Entry 5L5Z (X-ray diffraction, 2.70 A resolution); this record covers chains R and S of the 28 polymer chains in the assembly.

== Chain R ==
Name: Proteasome subunit alpha type-5
Organism: Saccharomyces cerevisiae (strain ATCC 204508 / S288c)
Notes: EC 3.4.25.1
UniProt: P32379 (PSA5_YEAST); residues -7 to 252 here correspond to UniProt positions 1-260 (UniProt number = residue number + 8)
Sequence (260 residues; each row starts with the number of its first residue; numbers below 1 keep their minus sign (Met-7 is residue -7)):
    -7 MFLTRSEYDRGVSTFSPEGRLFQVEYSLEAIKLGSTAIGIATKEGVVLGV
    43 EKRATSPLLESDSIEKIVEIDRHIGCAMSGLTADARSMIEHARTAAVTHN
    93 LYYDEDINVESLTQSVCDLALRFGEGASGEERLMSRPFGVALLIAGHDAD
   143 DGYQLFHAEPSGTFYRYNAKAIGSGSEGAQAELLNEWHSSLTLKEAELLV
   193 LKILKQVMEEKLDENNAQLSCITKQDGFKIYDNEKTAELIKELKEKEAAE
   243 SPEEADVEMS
Not modelled in the structure: -7 to 0, 118-124, 243-252

== Chain S ==
Name: Proteasome subunit alpha type-6
Organism: Saccharomyces cerevisiae (strain ATCC 204508 / S288c)
Notes: EC 3.4.25.1
UniProt: P40302 (PSA6_YEAST); residues 0-233 here correspond to UniProt positions 1-234 (UniProt number = residue number + 1)
Sequence (234 residues; numbered 0 to 233; the number before each row is that of its first residue; numbering starts at 0):
     0 MFRNNYDGDTVTFSPTGRLFQVEYALEAIKQGSVTVGLRSNTHAVLVALK
    50 RNADELSSYQKKIIKCDEHMGLSLAGLAPDARVLSNYLRQQCNYSSLVFN
   100 RKLAVERAGHLLCDKAQKNTQSYGGRPYGVGLLIIGYDKSGAHLLEFQPS
   150 GNVTELYGTAIGARSQGAKTYLERTLDTFIKIDGNPDELIKAGVEAISQS
   200 LRDESLTVDNLSIAIVGKDTPFTIYDGEAVAKYI
Not modelled in the structure: 0-2
Swiss-Prot annotation at these positions:
  - modified residue: Ser13 (Phosphoserine)
  - cross-link: Lys190 (Glycyl lysine isopeptide (Lys-Gly) (interchain with G-Cter in ubiquitin))

== How chain R and chain S interact ==
Residue-residue contacts (46):
  Arg2(R) - Gly7(S)
  Gly3(R) - Gly7(S)
  Ser5(R) - Arg125(S)
  Thr6(R) - Gly7(S)
  Thr6(R) - Gln20(S)
  Phe7(R) - Gln20(S)  hydrogen bond (backbone-side chain)
  Phe7(R) - Tyr23(S)
  Phe7(R) - Ala24(S)  hydrophobic
  Phe7(R) - Leu76(S)  hydrophobic
  Phe7(R) - Arg125(S)
  Phe7(R) - Pro126(S)
  Phe7(R) - Gly128(S)
  Ser8(R) - Tyr23(S)
  Pro9(R) - Tyr23(S)  hydrophobic
  Pro9(R) - Glu26(S)
  Glu10(R) - Glu26(S)
  Glu10(R) - Gln30(S)
  Gly11(R) - Tyr23(S)
  Gly11(R) - Ala27(S)
  Leu13(R) - Arg125(S)
  Gln106(R) - Arg81(S)  hydrogen bond
  Asp110(R) - Arg81(S)  salt bridge
  Leu113(R) - Pro78(S)  hydrophobic
  Leu113(R) - Asp79(S)
  Leu113(R) - Arg125(S)
  Ser153(R) - Pro78(S)
  Gly154(R) - Pro78(S)
  Thr155(R) - Gln59(S)
  Phe156(R) - Gln59(S)
  Tyr157(R) - Arg50(S)  hydrogen bond (side chain-backbone)
  Tyr157(R) - Ala52(S)
  Tyr157(R) - Ser56(S)
  Tyr157(R) - Ser57(S)
  Tyr157(R) - Gln59(S)
  Arg158(R) - Ser56(S)
  Arg158(R) - Ser57(S)  hydrogen bond (backbone-backbone)
  Tyr159(R) - Ala52(S)
  Tyr159(R) - Asp53(S)
  Tyr159(R) - Leu55(S)
  Tyr159(R) - Ser56(S)
  Asn160(R) - Leu55(S)  hydrogen bond (backbone-backbone)
  Ala161(R) - Leu55(S)
  Gln172(R) - Asp53(S)  hydrogen bond
  Gln172(R) - Leu55(S)
  Leu176(R) - Leu55(S)  hydrophobic
  Trp179(R) - Leu55(S)  hydrophobic
Also at the interface, not in a pair above, chain R (27 interface residues in all): Glu117, Leu175
Also at the interface, not in a pair above, chain S (26 interface residues in all): Asp6, Asn51, Glu54, Lys60, Gly123

== In short ==
27 residues of chain R face 26 of chain S across their interface, with 6 hydrogen bonds and 1 salt bridge.
Among the polar pairs are Asp110(R)-Arg81(S), Phe7(R)-Gln20(S) and Gln106(R)-Arg81(S).
Chain R is Proteasome subunit alpha type-5 and chain S is Proteasome subunit alpha type-6, both from
Saccharomyces cerevisiae (strain ATCC 204508 / S288c); the structure, Yeast 20S proteasome with human beta5c
(1-138) and human beta6 (97-111; 118-133) in complex with bortezomib, was determined by X-ray diffraction
together with 5L52, 5L54, 5L55, 5L5A, 5L5B, 5L5D and 30 further entries from the same study.
